PDB entry 8Q7N | electron microscopy, 3.10 A resolution | chains 5 and A of the 21 polymer chains in the assembly

== Chain 5 ==
Molecule: U5 snRNA
Organism: Homo sapiens
Sequence (117 nucleotides; numbered 1 to 117; the number before each row is that of its first residue):
     1 AUACUCUGGUUUCUCUUCAGAUCGCAUAAAUCUUUCGCCUUUUACUAAAG
    51 AUUUCCGUGGAGAGGAACAACUCUGAGUCUUAACCCAAUUUUUUGAGGCC
   101 UUGCUUUGGCAAGGCUA
Unresolved in the structure: 1-2

== Chain A ==
Protein: Pre-mRNA-processing-splicing factor 8
Organism: Homo sapiens
UniProtKB: Q6P2Q9 (PRP8_HUMAN); residues 1-2335 here = UniProt positions 1-2335
Sequence (2335 residues; row label = number of the first residue in the row):
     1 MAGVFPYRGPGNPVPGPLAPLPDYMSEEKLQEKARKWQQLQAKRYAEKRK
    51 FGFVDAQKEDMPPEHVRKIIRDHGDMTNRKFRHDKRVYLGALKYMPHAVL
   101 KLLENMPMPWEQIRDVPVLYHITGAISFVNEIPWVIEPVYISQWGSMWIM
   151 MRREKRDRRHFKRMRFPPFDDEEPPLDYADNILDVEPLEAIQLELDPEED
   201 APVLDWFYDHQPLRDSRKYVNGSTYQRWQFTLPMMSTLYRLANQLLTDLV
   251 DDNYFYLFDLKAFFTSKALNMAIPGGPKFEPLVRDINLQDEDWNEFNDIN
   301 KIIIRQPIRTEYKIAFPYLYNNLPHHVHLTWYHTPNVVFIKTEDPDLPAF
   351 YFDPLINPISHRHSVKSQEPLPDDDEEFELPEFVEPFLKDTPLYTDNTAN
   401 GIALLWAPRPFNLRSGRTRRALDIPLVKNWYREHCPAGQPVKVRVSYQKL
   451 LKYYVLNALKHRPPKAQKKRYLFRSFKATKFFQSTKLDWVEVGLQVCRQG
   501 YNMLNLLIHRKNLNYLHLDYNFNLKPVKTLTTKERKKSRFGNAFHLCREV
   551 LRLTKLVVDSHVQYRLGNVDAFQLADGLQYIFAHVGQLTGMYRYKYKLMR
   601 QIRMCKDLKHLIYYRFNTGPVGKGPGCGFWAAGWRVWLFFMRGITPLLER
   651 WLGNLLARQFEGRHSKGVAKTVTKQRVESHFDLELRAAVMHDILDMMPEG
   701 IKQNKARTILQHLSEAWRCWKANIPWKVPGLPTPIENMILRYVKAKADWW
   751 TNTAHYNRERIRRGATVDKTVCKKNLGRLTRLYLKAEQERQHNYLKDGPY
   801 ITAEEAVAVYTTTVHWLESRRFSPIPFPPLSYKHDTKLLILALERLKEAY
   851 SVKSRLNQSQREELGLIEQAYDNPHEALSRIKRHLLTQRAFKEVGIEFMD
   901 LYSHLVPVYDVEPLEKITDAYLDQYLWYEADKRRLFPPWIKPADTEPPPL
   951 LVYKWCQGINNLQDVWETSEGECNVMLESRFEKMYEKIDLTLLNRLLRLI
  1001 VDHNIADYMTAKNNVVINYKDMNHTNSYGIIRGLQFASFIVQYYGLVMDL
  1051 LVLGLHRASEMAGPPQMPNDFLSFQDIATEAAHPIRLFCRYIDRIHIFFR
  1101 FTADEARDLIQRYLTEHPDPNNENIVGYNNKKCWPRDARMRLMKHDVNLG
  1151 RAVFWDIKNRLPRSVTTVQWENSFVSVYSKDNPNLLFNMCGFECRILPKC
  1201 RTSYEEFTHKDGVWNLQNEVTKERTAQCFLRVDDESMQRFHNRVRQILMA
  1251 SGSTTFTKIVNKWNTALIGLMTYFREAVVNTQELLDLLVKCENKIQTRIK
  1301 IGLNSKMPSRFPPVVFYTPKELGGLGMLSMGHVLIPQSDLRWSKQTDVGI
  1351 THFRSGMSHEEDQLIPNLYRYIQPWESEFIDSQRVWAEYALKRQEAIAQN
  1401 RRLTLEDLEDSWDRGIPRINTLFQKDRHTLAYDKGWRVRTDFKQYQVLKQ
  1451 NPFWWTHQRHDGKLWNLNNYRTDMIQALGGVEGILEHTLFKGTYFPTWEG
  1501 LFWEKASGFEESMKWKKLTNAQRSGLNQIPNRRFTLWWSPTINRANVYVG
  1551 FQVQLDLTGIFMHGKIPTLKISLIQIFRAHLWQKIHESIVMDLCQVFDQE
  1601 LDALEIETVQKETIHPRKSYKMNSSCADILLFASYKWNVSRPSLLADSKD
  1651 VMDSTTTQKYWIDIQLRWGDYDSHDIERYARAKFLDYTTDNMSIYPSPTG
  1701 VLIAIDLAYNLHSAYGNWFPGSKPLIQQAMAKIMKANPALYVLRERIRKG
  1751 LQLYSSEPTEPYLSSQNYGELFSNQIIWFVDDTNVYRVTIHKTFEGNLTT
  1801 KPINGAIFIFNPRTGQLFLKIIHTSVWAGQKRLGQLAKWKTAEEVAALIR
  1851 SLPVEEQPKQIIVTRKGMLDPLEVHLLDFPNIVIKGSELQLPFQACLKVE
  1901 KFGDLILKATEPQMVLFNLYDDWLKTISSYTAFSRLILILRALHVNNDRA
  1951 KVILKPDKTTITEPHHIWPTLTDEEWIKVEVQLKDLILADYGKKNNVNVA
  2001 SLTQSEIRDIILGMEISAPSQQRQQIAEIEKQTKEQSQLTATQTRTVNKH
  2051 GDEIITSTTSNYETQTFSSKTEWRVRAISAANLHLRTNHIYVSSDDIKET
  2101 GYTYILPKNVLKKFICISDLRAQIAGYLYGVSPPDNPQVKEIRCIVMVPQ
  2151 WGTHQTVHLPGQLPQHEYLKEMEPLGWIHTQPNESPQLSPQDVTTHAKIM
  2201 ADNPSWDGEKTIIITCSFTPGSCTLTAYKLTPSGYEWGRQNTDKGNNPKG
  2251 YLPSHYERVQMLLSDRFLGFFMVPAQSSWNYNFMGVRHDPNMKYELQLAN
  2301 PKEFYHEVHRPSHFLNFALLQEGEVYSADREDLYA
Unresolved in the structure: 1-57, 665-678, 2027-2037, 2317-2335
Cystine bridges: Cys-1194/Cys-1228
Curated features (UniProtKB/Swiss-Prot):
  - region: Met-1513 to Leu-1526 (Important for branch point selection), Pro-2301 to Ala-2335 (Required for interaction with EFTUD2 and SNRNP200)
  - modified residue: Ala-2 (N-acetylalanine), Ser-859 (Phosphoserine), Ser-1358 (Phosphoserine), Lys-1425 (N6,N6-dimethyllysine), Lys-1463 (N6-acetyllysine)
What the authors report for this chain:
  - binding site for MINX pre-mRNA: Lys-1306, Phe-1551

== Chain 5 / chain A interface ==
Residue-residue contacts - 101 pairs, chain 5 then chain A:
  U11(5) / Asn-221(A)  sugar contact
  U11(5) / Gly-222(A)  phosphate contact
  U11(5) / Ser-223(A)  phosphate contact
  U12(5) / Gly-222(A)  phosphate contact
  U12(5) / Ser-223(A)  hydrogen bond to the phosphate
  U12(5) / Thr-224(A)  hydrogen bond to the phosphate
  U14(5) / Arg-474(A)  salt bridge to the phosphate
  C15(5) / Arg-474(A)  salt bridge to the phosphate
  U16(5) / Lys-468(A)  salt bridge to the phosphate
  U17(5) / Lys-468(A)  phosphate contact
  U17(5) / Lys-469(A)  base contact
  A19(5) / Ala-466(A)  base contact
  A19(5) / Gln-467(A)  hydrogen bond to the base
  G20(5) / Pro-464(A)  phosphate contact
  G20(5) / Ala-466(A)  phosphate contact
  C23(5) / His-461(A)  salt bridge to the phosphate
  C23(5) / Pro-464(A)  base contact
  C23(5) / Lys-465(A)  hydrogen bond to the base
  C23(5) / Ala-466(A)  base contact
  G24(5) / Arg-417(A)  salt bridge to the phosphate
  G24(5) / Arg-420(A)  base contact
  G24(5) / Pro-464(A)  base contact
  C25(5) / Arg-409(A)  hydrogen bond to the sugar
  C25(5) / Arg-419(A)  salt bridge to the phosphate
  A26(5) / Glu-137(A)  phosphate contact
  A26(5) / Arg-419(A)  salt bridge to the phosphate
  A26(5) / Asp-423(A)  hydrogen bond to the sugar
  A26(5) / Pro-425(A)  phosphate contact
  A26(5) / Lys-428(A)  salt bridge to the phosphate
  A26(5) / His-461(A)  hydrogen bond to the base
  A26(5) / Arg-635(A)  hydrogen bond to the phosphate
  A26(5) / Phe-639(A)  sugar contact
  U27(5) / Lys-428(A)  salt bridge to the phosphate
  U27(5) / Asn-457(A)  base contact
  U27(5) / His-461(A)  base contact
  U27(5) / Arg-635(A)  salt bridge to the phosphate
  U27(5) / Phe-639(A)  sugar contact
  U27(5) / Arg-642(A)  sugar contact
  A28(5) / Asn-457(A)  hydrogen bond to the phosphate
  A28(5) / Arg-600(A)  salt bridge to the phosphate
  A28(5) / Gln-601(A)  phosphate contact
  A28(5) / Met-604(A)  phosphate contact
  A28(5) / Phe-639(A)  hydrogen bond to the sugar
  A28(5) / Phe-640(A)  hydrogen bond to the sugar
  A28(5) / Arg-642(A)  base contact
  A28(5) / Gly-643(A)  hydrogen bond to the sugar
  A29(5) / Lys-595(A)  hydrogen bond to the phosphate
  A29(5) / Lys-597(A)  phosphate contact
  A29(5) / Arg-600(A)  phosphate contact
  A29(5) / Gln-601(A)  phosphate contact
  A29(5) / Gly-643(A)  hydrogen bond to the sugar
  A29(5) / Leu-647(A)  sugar contact
  A30(5) / Lys-595(A)  salt bridge to the phosphate
  A30(5) / Lys-597(A)  salt bridge to the phosphate
  A30(5) / Leu-647(A)  sugar contact
  A30(5) / Arg-650(A)  sugar contact
  U35(5) / Arg-284(A)  base contact
  C36(5) / Arg-284(A)  sugar contact
  U40(5) / Lys-1294(A)  phosphate contact
  U40(5) / Thr-1297(A)  phosphate contact
  U40(5) / Ile-1301(A)  sugar contact
  U40(5) / Met-1307(A)  base contact
  A44(5) / Lys-595(A)  phosphate contact
  A44(5) / Tyr-596(A)  hydrogen bond to the phosphate
  C45(5) / Lys-595(A)  salt bridge to the phosphate
  C45(5) / Tyr-596(A)  hydrogen bond to the phosphate
  C45(5) / Lys-597(A)  hydrogen bond to the phosphate
  U46(5) / Lys-597(A)  phosphate contact
  A47(5) / Glu-280(A)  sugar contact
  A48(5) / Lys-267(A)  hydrogen bond to the phosphate
  A48(5) / Lys-278(A)  phosphate contact
  A48(5) / Phe-279(A)  phosphate contact
  A48(5) / Glu-280(A)  hydrogen bond to the phosphate
  A48(5) / Leu-282(A)  sugar contact
  A48(5) / Arg-284(A)  sugar contact
  A48(5) / Lys-452(A)  salt bridge to the phosphate
  A48(5) / Leu-456(A)  phosphate contact
  A49(5) / Lys-267(A)  salt bridge to the phosphate
  A49(5) / Leu-282(A)  sugar contact
  A49(5) / Leu-459(A)  phosphate contact
  A49(5) / Lys-460(A)  salt bridge to the phosphate
  G50(5) / Lys-460(A)  salt bridge to the phosphate
  A51(5) / Arg-462(A)  salt bridge to the phosphate
  U53(5) / Lys-465(A)  salt bridge to the phosphate
  U54(5) / Pro-646(A)  sugar contact
  C55(5) / His-97(A)  phosphate contact
  C55(5) / Arg-642(A)  hydrogen bond to the base
  C55(5) / Pro-646(A)  sugar contact
  C56(5) / His-97(A)  salt bridge to the phosphate
  C56(5) / Leu-100(A)  sugar contact
  C56(5) / Arg-420(A)  hydrogen bond to the sugar
  C56(5) / Arg-642(A)  hydrogen bond to the base
  G57(5) / Lys-101(A)  salt bridge to the phosphate
  G57(5) / Ile-132(A)  phosphate contact
  G57(5) / Trp-134(A)  phosphate contact
  G57(5) / Arg-420(A)  hydrogen bond to the sugar
  G57(5) / Gln-467(A)  base contact
  U58(5) / Trp-134(A)  phosphate contact
  U58(5) / Arg-417(A)  sugar contact
  G59(5) / Gln-226(A)  phosphate contact
  G59(5) / Lys-469(A)  base contact
Other interface residues (no listed pair), chain 5 (40 interface residues in all): C13, C18, U22, C39, U52, G60
Other interface residues (no listed pair), chain A (72 interface residues in all): Glu-104, Arg-217, Tyr-225, Pro-281, Leu-422, Tyr-431, Tyr-453, Ala-458, Pro-463, Tyr-471, Asn-542, Tyr-594, Ile-644, Thr-645, Thr-766, Asn-1293

== Overview ==
40 residues of chain 5 face 72 of chain A across their interface; the contacts include 23 hydrogen bonds and
22 salt bridges. Among the polar pairs are A19(5)/Gln-467(A), C23(5)/Lys-465(A) and A26(5)/His-461(A). The
paper reports a binding site for MINX pre-mRNA at Lys-1306(A) and Phe-1551(A).
Chain 5 is U5 snRNA and chain A is Pre-mRNA-processing-splicing factor 8, both from Homo sapiens; the
structure, cryo-EM structure of the human spliceosomal B complex protomer (tri-snRNP core region), was
determined by electron microscopy.
